PDB entry 3MNE | X-ray diffraction, 1.96 A resolution | chains A and B

Chain A:
Molecule: Glucocorticoid receptor
Organism: Mus musculus
Reference sequence: P06537 (GCR_MOUSE); residue numbers follow UniProt; this construct covers 527-783
Sequence (261 residues; numbered 523 to 783; the number before each row is that of its first residue):
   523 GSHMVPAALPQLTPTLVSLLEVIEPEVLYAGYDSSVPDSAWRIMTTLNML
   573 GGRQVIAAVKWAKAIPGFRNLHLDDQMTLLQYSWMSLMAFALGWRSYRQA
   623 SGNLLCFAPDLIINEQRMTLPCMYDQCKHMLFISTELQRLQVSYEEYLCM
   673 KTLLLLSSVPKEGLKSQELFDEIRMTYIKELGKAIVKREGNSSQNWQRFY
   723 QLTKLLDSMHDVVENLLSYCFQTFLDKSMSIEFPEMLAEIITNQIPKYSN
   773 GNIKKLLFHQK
Unresolved in the structure: 523-525, 554-558
Sequence notes: expression tag (523-526); engineered mutation Ser608 (Phe in P06537)
Ligand contacts: dexamethasone (DEX): Met566, Leu569, Asn570, Leu572, Gly573, Gln576, Trp606, Met607, Met610, Ala611, Leu614, Arg617, Phe629, Gln648, Met652, Leu738, Tyr741, Cys742, Thr745, Ile753, Phe755, Leu759

Chain B:
Molecule: Nuclear receptor coactivator 2 peptide
Notes: fragment: TIF2 coactivator motif, residues 740-752
Reference sequence: Q61026 (NCOA2_MOUSE); numbering as in UniProt (aligned over 740-752)
Sequence (13 residues; numbered 740 to 752; the number before each row is that of its first residue):
   740 KENALLRYLLDKD
Unresolved in the structure: 740, 751-752
Curated features (UniProtKB/Swiss-Prot):
  - motif: Leu745 to Leu749 (LXXLL motif 3)
  - mutagenesis: Leu744 to Leu749 (Abolishes interaction with RORC; when associated with 644-A-A-645 and 689-A--A-694)

Chain A / chain B interface:
Contacting residue pairs - 19 pairs, chain A then chain B:
  Val581(A) - Leu745(B)  hydrophobic
  Val581(A) - Leu749(B)  hydrophobic
  Lys585(A) - Leu748(B)  hydrogen bond (side chain-backbone)
  Lys585(A) - Leu749(B)
  Leu595(A) - Asp750(B)
  Gln598(A) - Leu749(B)
  Met599(A) - Leu745(B)
  Met599(A) - Arg746(B)
  Met599(A) - Leu749(B)  hydrophobic
  Gln603(A) - Leu745(B)
  Glu757(A) - Leu744(B)
  Met758(A) - Leu748(B)  hydrophobic
  Glu761(A) - Glu741(B)
  Glu761(A) - Asn742(B)
  Glu761(A) - Ala743(B)  hydrogen bond (side chain-backbone)
  Glu761(A) - Leu744(B)  hydrogen bond (side chain-backbone)
  Glu761(A) - Leu745(B)  hydrogen bond (side chain-backbone)
  Asn765(A) - Glu741(B)
  Asn765(A) - Asn742(B)
Interface residues without a listed pair, chain A (12 interface residues in all): Ile578, Leu602

Overview:
Chain A and chain B form an interface of 12 and 9 residues respectively; the contacts include 4 hydrogen
bonds. Polar contacts include Lys585(A)-Leu748(B), Glu761(A)-Ala743(B) and Glu761(A)-Leu744(B). Bound to chain
A: dexamethasone. From UniProt: 6 mutagenesis sites on chain B.
Chain A is Glucocorticoid receptor (Mus musculus) and chain B is Nuclear receptor coactivator 2 peptide; the
structure, Crystal structure of the agonist form of mouse glucocorticoid receptor stabilized by F608S mutation
at 1.96A, was determined by X-ray diffraction, deposited together with 3MNO and 3MNP.
